1CHP - chains D and H of the 5 polymer chains in the assembly; structure by X-ray diffraction, 2.00 A resolution.

Chain D (and H):
Name: Cholera toxin B pentamer
Organism: Vibrio cholerae
Notes: chain H of this document is another copy of the same molecule, construct and numbering; everything in this record applies to it too
Reference sequence: P01556 (CHTB_VIBCH); residues 1-103 here correspond to UniProt positions 22-124 (UniProt number = residue number + 21)
Amino-acid sequence (103 residues; each row starts with the number of its first residue):
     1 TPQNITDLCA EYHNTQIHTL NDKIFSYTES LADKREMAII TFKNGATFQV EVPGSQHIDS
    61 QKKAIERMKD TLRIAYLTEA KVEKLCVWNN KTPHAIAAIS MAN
Cystine bridges: Cys9-Cys86
Construct notes: conflict His18 (Tyr39 in P01556), Thr47 (Ile68 in P01556); engineered mutation Asp33 (Gly54 in P01556)

How chain D and chain H interact:
Residue-residue contacts (59):
  Lys23(D) - Asn103(H)  hydrogen bond
  Phe25(D) - Ala102(H)
  Phe25(D) - Asn103(H)
  Ser26(D) - Met101(H)
  Ser26(D) - Ala102(H)
  Tyr27(D) - Ile99(H)
  Tyr27(D) - Ser100(H)
  Tyr27(D) - Met101(H)  hydrogen bond (backbone-backbone)
  Thr28(D) - Ile99(H)
  Thr28(D) - Ser100(H)
  Glu29(D) - Arg67(H)
  Glu29(D) - Met68(H)  hydrogen bond (side chain-backbone)
  Glu29(D) - Thr71(H)  hydrogen bond
  Glu29(D) - Ala98(H)
  Glu29(D) - Ile99(H)  hydrogen bond (backbone-backbone)
  Ser30(D) - Leu8(H)
  Ser30(D) - Ala97(H)
  Leu31(D) - Gln61(H)  hydrogen bond (backbone-side chain)
  Leu31(D) - Ala64(H)  hydrophobic
  Leu31(D) - Met68(H)  hydrophobic
  Leu31(D) - Trp88(H)  hydrophobic
  Leu31(D) - Ile96(H)
  Leu31(D) - Ala97(H)  hydrogen bond (backbone-backbone)
  Ala32(D) - Tyr12(H)
  Ala32(D) - Gln61(H)
  Ala32(D) - Ala97(H)
  Asp33(D) - Tyr12(H)  hydrogen bond (backbone-side chain)
  Asp33(D) - Ile58(H)
  Asp33(D) - Gln61(H)
  Arg35(D) - Pro2(H)
  Arg35(D) - Glu11(H)
  Arg35(D) - Tyr12(H)  hydrogen bond
  Glu36(D) - Ser60(H)  hydrogen bond
  Glu36(D) - Gln61(H)  hydrogen bond
  Glu36(D) - Ala64(H)
  Met37(D) - Thr1(H)
  Ile39(D) - Pro2(H)
  Ile39(D) - Gln3(H)
  Thr47(D) - Gln3(H)
  Gln49(D) - Thr1(H)
  Pro53(D) - Lys63(H)
  Glu66(D) - Lys63(H)  salt bridge
  Glu66(D) - Arg67(H)  salt bridge
  Lys69(D) - Arg67(H)
  Asp70(D) - Arg67(H)  salt bridge
  Arg73(D) - Arg67(H)  hydrogen bond (side chain-backbone)
  Arg73(D) - Asp70(H)
  Arg73(D) - Thr71(H)  hydrogen bond
  Arg73(D) - Ile74(H)
  Tyr76(D) - Met101(H)
  Tyr76(D) - Ala102(H)  hydrogen bond (side chain-backbone)
  Tyr76(D) - Asn103(H)  hydrogen bond
  Leu77(D) - Ile74(H)  hydrophobic
  Leu77(D) - Thr78(H)
  Leu77(D) - Ala80(H)  hydrophobic
  Thr92(D) - Thr1(H)
  Thr92(D) - Gln3(H)
  Pro93(D) - Thr1(H)
  Pro93(D) - Gln3(H)
Other interface residues (no listed pair), chain D (26 interface residues in all): Ile24
Other interface residues (no listed pair), chain H (30 interface residues in all): Asn4, Ile5, Ile65

Overview:
Chain D and chain H form an interface of 26 and 30 residues respectively; the contacts include 15 hydrogen
bonds and 3 salt bridges. Among the polar pairs are Glu66(D)-Lys63(H), Glu66(D)-Arg67(H) and
Asp70(D)-Arg67(H).
Both chains are Cholera toxin B pentamer (Vibrio cholerae). Entry 1CHP (Surprising leads for a cholera toxin
receptor binding antagonist; crystallographic studies of ctb mutants) was determined by X-ray diffraction,
deposited together with 1CHQ.
